PDB entry 9ITK | electron microscopy, 2.89 A resolution | chains G and R of the 26 polymer chains in the assembly

[Chain G]
Protein: ATP synthase gamma chain
Organism: Chloroflexus aurantiacus J-10-fl
UniProt: A9WGS5 (ATPG_CHLAA); numbering as in UniProt (aligned over 1-290)
Chain sequence (290 residues; numbered 1 to 290; the number before each row is that of its first residue):
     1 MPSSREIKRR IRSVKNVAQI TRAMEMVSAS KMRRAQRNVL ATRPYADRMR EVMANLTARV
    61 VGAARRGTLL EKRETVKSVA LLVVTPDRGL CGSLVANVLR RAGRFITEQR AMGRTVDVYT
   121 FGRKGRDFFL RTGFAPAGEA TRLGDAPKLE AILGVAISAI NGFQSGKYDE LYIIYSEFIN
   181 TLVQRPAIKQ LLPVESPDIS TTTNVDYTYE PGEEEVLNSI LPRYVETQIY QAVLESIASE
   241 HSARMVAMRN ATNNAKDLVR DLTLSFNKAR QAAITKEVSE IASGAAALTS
Not modelled in the structure: 1, 287-290

[Chain R]
Protein: ATP synthase epsilon chain
Organism: Chloroflexus aurantiacus J-10-fl
UniProt: A9WGS3 (ATPE_CHLAA); residues 1-139 here = UniProt positions 1-139
Chain sequence (139 residues; numbered 1 to 139; the number before each row is that of its first residue):
     1 MPIHLEIVTA ERVILSDDVD MISAPTKDGR VGILPRHAPL MTILEPGELD IIKNGERTPF
    61 AVSGGFMEVL PHRVTILADT VERADEIDEA RAEQARAEAE ARRREAQSER DMALAEAKLR
   121 KEMVRLRVAQ LHKIKRRQS
Not modelled in the structure: 1, 130-139

[Chain G / chain R interface]
Pairs across the interface (64; chain G residue first):
  Arg-9(G) / Arg-127(R)  hydrogen bond (side chain-backbone)
  Arg-10(G) / Val-128(R)  hydrogen bond (side chain-backbone)
  Ser-13(G) / Val-124(R)
  Ser-13(G) / Val-128(R)
  Val-14(G) / Val-128(R)  hydrophobic
  Val-17(G) / Val-124(R)  hydrophobic
  Ile-20(G) / Ala-117(R)
  Ile-20(G) / Arg-120(R)
  Ile-20(G) / Lys-121(R)
  Thr-21(G) / Lys-121(R)
  Met-24(G) / Ala-117(R)  hydrophobic
  Val-27(G) / Arg-110(R)
  Lys-31(G) / Arg-110(R)
  Lys-31(G) / Leu-114(R)
  Arg-34(G) / Arg-102(R)
  Arg-34(G) / Glu-105(R)  salt bridge
  Asn-38(G) / Arg-102(R)
  Thr-42(G) / Ala-10(R)
  Pro-44(G) / Val-13(R)  hydrophobic
  Tyr-45(G) / Val-8(R)  hydrophobic
  Tyr-45(G) / Thr-9(R)
  Tyr-45(G) / Ala-10(R)
  Tyr-45(G) / Leu-77(R)
  Tyr-45(G) / Asp-79(R)
  Arg-48(G) / Glu-6(R)  salt bridge
  Arg-48(G) / Val-8(R)
  Arg-48(G) / Arg-73(R)
  Arg-48(G) / Thr-75(R)
  Arg-48(G) / Leu-77(R)
  Met-49(G) / Leu-77(R)  hydrophobic
  Glu-51(G) / Arg-73(R)  salt bridge
  Arg-88(G) / Asp-111(R)
  Arg-88(G) / Leu-114(R)
  Leu-90(G) / Lys-118(R)
  Gly-144(G) / Gln-107(R)
  Asp-145(G) / Ala-106(R)
  Asp-145(G) / Gln-107(R)  hydrogen bond
  Ala-146(G) / Arg-102(R)
  Ala-146(G) / Gln-107(R)
  Lys-148(G) / Glu-11(R)
  Leu-149(G) / Ala-10(R)  hydrophobic
  Leu-149(G) / Glu-11(R)  hydrogen bond (backbone-side chain)
  Tyr-207(G) / Leu-40(R)
  Tyr-207(G) / Met-41(R)  hydrophobic
  Tyr-207(G) / Glu-68(R)  hydrogen bond
  Tyr-207(G) / Leu-70(R)  hydrophobic
  Thr-208(G) / Pro-39(R)  hydrogen bond (side chain-backbone)
  Thr-208(G) / Leu-40(R)
  Thr-208(G) / Met-41(R)
  Tyr-209(G) / Met-41(R)
  Glu-210(G) / Asp-28(R)
  Glu-210(G) / Leu-40(R)
  Glu-210(G) / Met-41(R)  hydrogen bond (backbone-backbone)
  Glu-210(G) / Thr-42(R)
  Pro-211(G) / Ile-43(R)  hydrophobic
  Glu-215(G) / Lys-27(R)  salt bridge
  Glu-215(G) / Ile-43(R)
  Val-216(G) / Met-41(R)  hydrophobic
  Val-216(G) / Ile-43(R)  hydrophobic
  Ser-219(G) / Phe-66(R)
  Ile-220(G) / Met-41(R)  hydrophobic
  Ile-220(G) / Phe-66(R)  hydrophobic
  Arg-223(G) / Asp-79(R)  salt bridge
  Tyr-230(G) / Ala-10(R)
Interface residues without a listed pair, chain G (40 interface residues in all): Asn-16, Ala-41, Val-52, Asn-55
Interface residues without a listed pair, chain R (37 interface residues in all): Thr-26, Ala-78, Arg-125

[In short]
Chain G and chain R form an interface of 40 and 37 residues respectively; the contacts include 7 hydrogen
bonds and 5 salt bridges. Among the polar pairs are Arg-34(G)/Glu-105(R), Arg-48(G)/Glu-6(R) and
Glu-51(G)/Arg-73(R).
Chain G is ATP synthase gamma chain and chain R is ATP synthase epsilon chain, both from Chloroflexus
aurantiacus J-10-fl; the structure, Chloroflexus aurantiacus ATP synthase, state 2, was determined by electron
microscopy together with 9ITJ, 9ITL, 9ITM, 9ITN, 9ITO, 9ITP and 11 further entries from the same study.
